5IP9 - chains B and C of the 13 polymer chains in the assembly; structure by X-ray diffraction, 3.90 A resolution.

== Chain B ==
Molecule: DNA-directed RNA polymerase II subunit RPB2
Source organism: Saccharomyces cerevisiae
Notes: EC 2.7.7.6
UniProt: P08518 (RPB2_YEAST); residue numbers follow UniProt; this construct covers 2-1224
Sequence (1223 residues; row label = number of the first residue in the row):
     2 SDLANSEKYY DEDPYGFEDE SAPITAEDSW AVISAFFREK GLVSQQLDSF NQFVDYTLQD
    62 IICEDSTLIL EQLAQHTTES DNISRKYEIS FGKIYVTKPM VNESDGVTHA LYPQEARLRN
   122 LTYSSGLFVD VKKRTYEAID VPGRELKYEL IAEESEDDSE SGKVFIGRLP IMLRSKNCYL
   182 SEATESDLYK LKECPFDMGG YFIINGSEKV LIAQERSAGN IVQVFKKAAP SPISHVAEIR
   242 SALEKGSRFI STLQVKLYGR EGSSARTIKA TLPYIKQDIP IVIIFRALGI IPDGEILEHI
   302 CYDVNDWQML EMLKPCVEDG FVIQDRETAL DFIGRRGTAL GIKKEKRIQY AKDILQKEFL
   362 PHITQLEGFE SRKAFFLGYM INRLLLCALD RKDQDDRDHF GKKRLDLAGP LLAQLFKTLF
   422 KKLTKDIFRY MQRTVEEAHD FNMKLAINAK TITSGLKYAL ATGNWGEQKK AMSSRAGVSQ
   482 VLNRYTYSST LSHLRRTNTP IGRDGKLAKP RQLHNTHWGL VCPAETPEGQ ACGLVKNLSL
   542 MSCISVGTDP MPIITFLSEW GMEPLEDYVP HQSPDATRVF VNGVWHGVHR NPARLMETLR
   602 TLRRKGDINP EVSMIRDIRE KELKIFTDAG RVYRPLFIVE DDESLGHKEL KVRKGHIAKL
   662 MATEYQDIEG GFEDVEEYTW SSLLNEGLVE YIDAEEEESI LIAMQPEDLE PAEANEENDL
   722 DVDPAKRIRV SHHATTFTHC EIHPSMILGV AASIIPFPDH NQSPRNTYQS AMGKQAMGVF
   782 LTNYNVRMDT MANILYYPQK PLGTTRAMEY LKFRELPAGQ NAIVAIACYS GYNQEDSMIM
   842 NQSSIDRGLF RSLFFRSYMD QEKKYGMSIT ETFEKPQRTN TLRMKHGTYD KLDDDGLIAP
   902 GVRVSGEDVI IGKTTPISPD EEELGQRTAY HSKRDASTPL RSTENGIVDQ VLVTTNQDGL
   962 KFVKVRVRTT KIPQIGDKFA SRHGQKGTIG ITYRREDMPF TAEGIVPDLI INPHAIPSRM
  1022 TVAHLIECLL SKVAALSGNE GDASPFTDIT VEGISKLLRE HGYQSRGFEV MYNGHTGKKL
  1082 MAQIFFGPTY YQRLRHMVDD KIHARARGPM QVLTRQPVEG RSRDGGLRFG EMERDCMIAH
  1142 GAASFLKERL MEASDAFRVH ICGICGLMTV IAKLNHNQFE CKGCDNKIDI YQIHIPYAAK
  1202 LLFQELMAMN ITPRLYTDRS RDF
Disordered / not traced: 2-19, 71-89, 135-163, 438-445, 504-506, 669-677, 716-721, 920-932
Bound ions: Zn2+: Cys1163, Cys1166, Cys1182, Cys1185

== Chain C ==
Molecule: DNA-directed RNA polymerase II subunit RPB3
Source organism: Saccharomyces cerevisiae
UniProt: P16370 (RPB3_YEAST); residues 3-268 here = UniProt positions 3-268
Sequence (266 residues; row label = number of the first residue in the row):
     3 EEGPQVKIRE ASKDNVDFIL SNVDLAMANS LRRVMIAEIP TLAIDSVEVE TNTTVLADEF
    63 IAHRLGLIPL QSMDIEQLEY SRDCFCEDHC DKCSVVLTLQ AFGESESTTN VYSKDLVIVS
   123 NLMGRNIGHP IIQDKEGNGV LICKLRKGQE LKLTCVAKKG IAKEHAKWGP AAAIEFEYDP
   183 WNKLKHTDYW YEQDSAKEWP QSKNCEYEDP PNEGDPFDYK AQADTFYMNV ESVGSIPVDQ
   243 VVVRGIDTLQ KKVASILLAL TQMDQD
Bound ions: Zn2+: Cys86, Cys88, Cys92, Cys95
Swiss-Prot annotation at these positions:
  - binding site (Zn(2+)): Cys86, Cys88, Cys92, Cys95
  - natural variant: Ala30 (A30D: In mutant RPB3-1)
  - mutagenesis: Lys9 (K9E: Transcript termination readthrough)

== Chain B / chain C interface ==
Contacting residue pairs - 85 pairs, chain B then chain C:
  Tyr797(B) with Glu61(C); Phe62(C)
  Tyr798(B) with Phe62(C), hydrophobic; His65(C); Arg66(C), hydrogen bond
  Ser844(B) with Ala168(C)
  Asp847(B) with His65(C), hydrogen bond (backbone-side chain); His167(C), hydrogen bond (backbone-side chain); Ala168(C), hydrogen bond (side chain-backbone)
  Arg848(B) with His65(C); Leu69(C); Ala168(C)
  Gly849(B) with His65(C)
  Arg852(B) with His65(C)
  Ile948(B) with Glu61(C)
  Arg969(B) with Ala59(C); Asp60(C), salt bridge; Glu61(C), salt bridge
  Thr971(B) with Glu61(C), hydrogen bond
  Arg995(B) with Ala164(C); Lys165(C)
  Arg996(B) with Arg34(C); Ile38(C); Ala173(C), hydrogen bond (side chain-backbone); Ala174(C), hydrogen bond (side chain-backbone); Ala175(C); Ile176(C)
  Glu997(B) with Arg34(C); Arg35(C), hydrogen bond (backbone-side chain); Ala39(C)
  Asp998(B) with Arg35(C), salt bridge
  Phe1001(B) with Arg34(C); Phe178(C), hydrophobic
  Ala1003(B) with Glu177(C); Phe178(C), hydrogen bond (backbone-backbone)
  Glu1004(B) with Glu177(C)
  Gly1005(B) with Ala175(C); Ile176(C)
  Arg1060(B) with Lys199(C), hydrogen bond (side chain-backbone); Glu200(C); Pro202(C)
  Gly1063(B) with Pro202(C)
  Tyr1064(B) with Pro202(C)
  Gln1065(B) with Trp192(C); Trp201(C); Pro202(C)
  Arg1067(B) with Trp192(C); Glu194(C), salt bridge
  Phe1069(B) with Trp192(C); Trp201(C)
  Glu1070(B) with Trp201(C)
  Val1071(B) with Thr189(C); Tyr191(C), hydrophobic; Trp201(C), hydrophobic
  Tyr1073(B) with Phe178(C); Glu179(C); Tyr180(C), hydrophobic
  Gly1075(B) with Asn31(C); Arg34(C), hydrogen bond (backbone-side chain); Arg35(C), hydrogen bond (backbone-side chain)
  His1076(B) with Asn31(C), hydrogen bond (backbone-side chain); Arg35(C)
  Thr1077(B) with Leu27(C); Asn31(C)
  Gly1078(B) with Leu27(C); Asn31(C), hydrogen bond (backbone-side chain); Phe178(C); Tyr180(C)
  Lys1079(B) with Leu27(C); Tyr180(C); His188(C)
  Lys1080(B) with Tyr180(C), hydrogen bond (backbone-side chain); Asp181(C), salt bridge; Asn184(C), hydrogen bond; His188(C)
  Leu1081(B) with Thr189(C), hydrogen bond (backbone-side chain)
  Met1082(B) with Lys187(C); His188(C); Thr189(C); Asp190(C), hydrogen bond (backbone-backbone)
  Gln1084(B) with Thr189(C), hydrogen bond; Asp190(C), hydrogen bond (side chain-backbone); Tyr191(C); Trp192(C); Trp201(C)
Other interface residues (no listed pair), chain B (43 interface residues in all): Tyr785, Asn786, Leu854, Thr970, Met999, Asn1074, Ala1083
Other interface residues (no listed pair), chain C (40 interface residues in all): Ala28, Val57

== Overview ==
43 residues of chain B face 40 of chain C across their interface, with 20 hydrogen bonds and 5 salt bridges.
Polar contacts include Arg969(B)-Asp60(C), Arg969(B)-Glu61(C) and Asp998(B)-Arg35(C). From UniProt: 4
Zn2+-binding residues and one mutagenesis site on chain C.
Here chain B is DNA-directed RNA polymerase II subunit RPB2 and chain C is DNA-directed RNA polymerase II
subunit RPB3, both from Saccharomyces cerevisiae. Entry 5IP9 (Structure of RNA Polymerase II-TFIIF complex)
was determined by X-ray diffraction (same publication as 5FYW, 5FZ5 and 5IP7).
